PDB entry 2XXM | X-ray diffraction, 1.65 A resolution | chains A and T of the 3 polymer chains in the assembly

[Chain A]
Molecule: Capsid protein P24
Source organism: Human immunodeficiency virus
Notes: fragment: c-terminal domain, residues 278-352
Reference sequence: P12497 (POL_HV1N5); residues 146-220 here correspond to UniProt positions 278-352 (UniProt number = residue number + 132)
Amino-acid sequence (75 residues; numbered 146 to 220; the number before each row is that of its first residue):
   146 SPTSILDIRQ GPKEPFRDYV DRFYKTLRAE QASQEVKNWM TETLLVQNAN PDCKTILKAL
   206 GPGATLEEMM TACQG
Not modelled in the structure: 219-220

[Chain T]
Molecule: Inhibitor of capsid assembly
Amino-acid sequence (11 residues; numbered 1 to 11; the number before each row is that of its first residue):
     1 ITFEDLLDYY G

[How chain A and chain T interact]
Pairs across the interface - 31 pairs, chain A then chain T:
  Val165(A) - Leu6(T)  hydrophobic
  Val165(A) - Tyr10(T)
  Asp166(A) - Tyr10(T)  hydrogen bond (backbone-side chain)
  Tyr169(A) - Phe3(T)  hydrophobic
  Tyr169(A) - Leu6(T)  hydrophobic
  Tyr169(A) - Leu7(T)
  Tyr169(A) - Tyr10(T)  hydrophobic
  Tyr169(A) - Gly11(T)
  Leu172(A) - Phe3(T)  hydrophobic
  Arg173(A) - Phe3(T)
  Arg173(A) - Leu7(T)
  Gln179(A) - Glu4(T)
  Lys182(A) - Phe3(T)
  Asn183(A) - Thr2(T)
  Asn183(A) - Phe3(T)  hydrogen bond (side chain-backbone)
  Asn183(A) - Glu4(T)  hydrogen bond
  Thr186(A) - Ile1(T)
  Thr186(A) - Thr2(T)
  Thr186(A) - Phe3(T)
  Thr186(A) - Leu6(T)
  Glu187(A) - Ile1(T)  hydrogen bond (backbone-backbone)
  Glu187(A) - Thr2(T)
  Leu190(A) - Ile1(T)  hydrophobic
  Ala209(A) - Ile1(T)
  Thr210(A) - Ile1(T)
  Leu211(A) - Ile1(T)
  Leu211(A) - Leu6(T)  hydrophobic
  Leu211(A) - Tyr9(T)  hydrophobic
  Glu212(A) - Tyr9(T)
  Met214(A) - Ile1(T)  hydrophobic
  Met215(A) - Tyr9(T)
Interface residues without a listed pair, chain A (19 interface residues in all): Arg162, Phe168

[Overview]
19 residues of chain A face 9 of chain T across their interface, with 4 hydrogen bonds. Polar pairs include
Asp166(A)-Tyr10(T), Asn183(A)-Phe3(T) and Asn183(A)-Glu4(T).
Chain A is Capsid protein P24 (Human immunodeficiency virus) and chain T is Inhibitor of capsid assembly; the
structure, Crystal structure of the HIV-1 capsid protein C-terminal domain in complex with a camelid VHH and
..., was determined by X-ray diffraction.
